Entry 5YS5 (X-ray diffraction, 2.20 A resolution); this record covers chain A.

== Chain A ==
Molecule: Blue copper oxidase CueO
Source organism: Escherichia coli K12
Reference sequence: P36649 (CUEO_ECOLI); residues 1-516 here = UniProt positions 1-516
Amino-acid sequence (516 residues; numbered 1 to 516; the number before each row is that of its first residue):
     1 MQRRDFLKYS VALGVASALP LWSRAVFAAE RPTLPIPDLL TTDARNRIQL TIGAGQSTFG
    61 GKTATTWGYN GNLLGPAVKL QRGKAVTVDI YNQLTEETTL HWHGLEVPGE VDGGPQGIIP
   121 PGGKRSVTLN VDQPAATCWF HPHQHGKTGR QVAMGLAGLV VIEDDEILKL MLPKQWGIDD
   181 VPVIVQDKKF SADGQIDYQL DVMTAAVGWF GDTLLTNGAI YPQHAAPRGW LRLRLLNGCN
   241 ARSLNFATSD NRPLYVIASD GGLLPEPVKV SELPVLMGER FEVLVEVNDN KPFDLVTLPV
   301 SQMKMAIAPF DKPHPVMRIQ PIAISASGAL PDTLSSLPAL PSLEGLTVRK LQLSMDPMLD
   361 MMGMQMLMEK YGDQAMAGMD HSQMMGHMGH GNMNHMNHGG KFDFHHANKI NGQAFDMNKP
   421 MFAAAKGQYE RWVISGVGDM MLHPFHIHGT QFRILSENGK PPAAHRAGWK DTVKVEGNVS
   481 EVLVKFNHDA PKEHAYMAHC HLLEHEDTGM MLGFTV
Not modelled in the structure: 1-30, 370-398
Sequence notes: engineered mutation Lys-304 (Gly in P36649)
UniProt features mapped onto this chain:
  - binding site (Cu cation): His-101, His-103, His-141, His-143, His-443, His-446, His-448, His-499, Cys-500, His-501, His-505
  - mutagenesis: Arg-3 (R3K: Abolishes transport to periplasm), Lys-8 (K8A: Does not slow export to the periplasm; K8R: Small increase in export rate), Glu-106 (E106F: Increases oxidase activity with ABTS as substrate), Met-355 (M355L: Almost loss of oxidase activity with 2,6-DMP as substrate. Loss of the copper tolerance phenotype), Pro-357 to His-406 (Retains only 10% of cuprous oxidase activity. 30-fold and 10-fold increase in activities with ABTS and pPD, respectively, in the absence of exogenous Cu(2+), but does not change these activities in ...), Asp-360 (D360A: Strong decrease in oxidase activity with 2,6-DMP as substrate. Loss of the copper tolerance phenotype), Asp-439 (D439A: Decrease in oxidase activity with 2,6-DMP as substrate), Met-441 (M441L: Strong decrease in oxidase activity with 2,6-DMP as substrate. Affects copper incorporation into the T1 copper site), Cys-500 to His-501 (Residual DMP oxidase activity and loss of resistance to copper. Decreases copper content), Cys-500 (C500S: Loss of cuprous oxidase activity)
Bound ions: Cu ion site 1: His-103, His-141, His-501; Cu ion site 2: Glu-110, His-494; Cu ion site 3: Asp-132, His-488; Cu ion site 4: His-143, His-448, His-499; Cu ion site 5: His-145, His-406; Cu ion site 6 near His-314 (its only coordinating residue here); Cu ion site 7: His-443, Cys-500, His-505
From the paper describing this entry:
  - Cu ion coordination: His-103, Glu-110, Asp-132, His-141, His-143, His-145, His-314, His-448, His-488, His-499, His-501
  - conformationally variable residues (loop rearrangement, side-chain flip): His-143, Lys-304, Ala-308
  - mutagenesis - G304K (2.7-folds): increased catalytic activity
  - mutagenesis - G304K: decreased catalytic activity (cuprous oxidase activity)

== Summary ==
The Cu ion site 1 is built by His-103, His-141 and His-501. Glu-110 and His-494 coordinate Cu ion site 2.
UniProt lists 11 Cu cation-binding residues and 11 mutagenesis sites. The paper reports that G304K increases
catalytic activity; Cu ion coordination by His-103, Glu-110 and Asp-132 among others.
Chain A is Blue copper oxidase CueO (Escherichia coli K12); the structure, Crystal structure of Multicopper
Oxidase CueO G304K mutant with seven copper ions, was determined by X-ray diffraction together with 5YS1 from
the same study.
